5GAP - chains W and G of the 12 polymer chains in the assembly; structure by electron microscopy, 3.60 A resolution.

[Chain W]
Molecule: U6 snRNA
Organism: Saccharomyces cerevisiae
Sequence (112 nucleotides; each row starts with the number of its first residue):
     1 GUUCGCGAAGUAACCCUUCGUGGACAUUUGGUCAAUUUGAAACAAUACAG
    51 AGAUGAUCAGCAGUUCCCCUGCAUAAGGAUGAACCGUUUUACAAAGAGAU
   101 UUAUUUCGUUUU
Unresolved in the structure: 1-25, 40-43, 52-54, 89-112

[Chain G]
Molecule: U4/U6 small nuclear ribonucleoprotein PRP3
Organism: Saccharomyces cerevisiae
UniProtKB: Q03338 (PRP3_YEAST); residue numbers follow UniProt; this construct covers 1-469
Chain sequence (469 residues; row label = number of the first residue in the row):
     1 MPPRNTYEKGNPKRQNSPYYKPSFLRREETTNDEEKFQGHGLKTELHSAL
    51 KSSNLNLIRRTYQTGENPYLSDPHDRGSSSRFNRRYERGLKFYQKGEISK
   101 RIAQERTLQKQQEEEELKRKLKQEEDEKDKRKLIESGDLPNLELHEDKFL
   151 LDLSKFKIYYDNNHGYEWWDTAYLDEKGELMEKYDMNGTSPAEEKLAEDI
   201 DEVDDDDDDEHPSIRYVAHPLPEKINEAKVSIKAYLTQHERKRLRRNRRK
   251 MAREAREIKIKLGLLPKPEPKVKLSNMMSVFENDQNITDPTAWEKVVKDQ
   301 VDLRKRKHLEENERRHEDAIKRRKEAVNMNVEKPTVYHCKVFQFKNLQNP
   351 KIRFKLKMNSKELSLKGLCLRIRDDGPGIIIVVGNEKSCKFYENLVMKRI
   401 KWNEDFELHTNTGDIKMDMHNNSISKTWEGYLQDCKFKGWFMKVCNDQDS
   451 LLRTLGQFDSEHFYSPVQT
Unresolved in the structure: 1-149, 468-469

[How chain W and chain G interact]
Pairs across the interface (55; chain W residue first):
  A59(W) with Ser279(G), sugar contact
  G60(W) with Ser279(G), hydrogen bond to the phosphate; Val280(G), sugar contact; Glu282(G), base contact
  C61(W) with Pro270(G), sugar contact; Lys271(G), sugar contact; Asn276(G), hydrogen bond to the phosphate
  A62(W) with Lys271(G), phosphate contact
  G63(W) with Arg253(G), hydrogen bond to the phosphate
  U64(W) with Arg249(G), salt bridge to the phosphate; Arg253(G), salt bridge to the phosphate
  U65(W) with Arg246(G), phosphate contact
  C66(W) with Lys242(G), phosphate contact
  G71(W) with His308(G), base contact; Asn312(G), hydrogen bond to the base
  C72(W) with Asn312(G), hydrogen bond to the sugar; Arg315(G), sugar contact; His316(G), hydrogen bond to the phosphate
  A73(W) with Arg315(G), sugar contact; His316(G), salt bridge to the phosphate; Ala319(G), phosphate contact
  U74(W) with Ala319(G), phosphate contact; Arg323(G), salt bridge to the phosphate
  A75(W) with Lys233(G), phosphate contact
  A76(W) with Lys233(G), salt bridge to the phosphate
  G77(W) with Lys387(G), phosphate contact
  G78(W) with Lys387(G), phosphate contact
  A79(W) with Asn394(G), phosphate contact
  U80(W) with Phe391(G), base contact; Asn394(G), phosphate contact; Arg399(G), phosphate contact
  G81(W) with Lys355(G), salt bridge to the phosphate; Glu362(G), base contact; Arg399(G), salt bridge to the phosphate
  A82(W) with Lys351(G), salt bridge to the phosphate; Phe354(G), base contact; Lys355(G), salt bridge to the phosphate; Met358(G), base contact; Asn359(G), hydrogen bond to the base
  A83(W) with Pro350(G), phosphate contact; Lys351(G), salt bridge to the phosphate
  C84(W) with Pro350(G), phosphate contact; Lys357(G), hydrogen bond to the sugar
  C85(W) with Arg353(G), salt bridge to the phosphate; Lys357(G), base contact; Arg371(G), phosphate contact
  G86(W) with Arg371(G), salt bridge to the phosphate; Met442(G), sugar contact; Val444(G), phosphate contact
  U87(W) with Phe441(G), base contact; Met442(G), phosphate contact; Lys443(G), phosphate contact
  U88(W) with Phe441(G), phosphate contact; Lys443(G), salt bridge to the phosphate; Gln457(G), phosphate contact
Interface residues without a listed pair, chain G (40 interface residues in all): Arg245, Glu269, Lys273, His409

[Overview]
The interface between chain W and chain G involves 26 residues on one side and 40 on the other, with 8
hydrogen bonds and 13 salt bridges. Polar pairs include G71(W)-Asn312(G), A82(W)-Asn359(G) and
C72(W)-Asn312(G).
Here chain W is U6 snRNA and chain G is U4/U6 small nuclear ribonucleoprotein PRP3, both from Saccharomyces
cerevisiae. Entry 5GAP (Body region of the U4/U6.U5 tri-snRNP) was determined by electron microscopy together
with 5GAM, 5GAN and 5GAO from the same study.
